3HVJ - chain A; structure by X-ray diffraction, 1.79 A resolution.

Chain A:
Name: Catechol O-methyltransferase
From: Rattus norvegicus
Notes: EC 2.1.1.6; fragment: soluble form
UniProtKB: P22734 (COMT_RAT); numbering as in UniProt (aligned over 44-264)
Sequence (221 residues; row label = number of the first residue in the row):
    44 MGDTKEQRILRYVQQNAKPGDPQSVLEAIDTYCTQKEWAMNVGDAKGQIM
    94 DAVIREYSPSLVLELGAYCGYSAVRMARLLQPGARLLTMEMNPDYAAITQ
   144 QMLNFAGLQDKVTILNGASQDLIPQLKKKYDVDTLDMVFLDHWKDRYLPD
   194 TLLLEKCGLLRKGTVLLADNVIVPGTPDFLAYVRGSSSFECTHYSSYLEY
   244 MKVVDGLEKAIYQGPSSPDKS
Not modelled in the structure: 44-45, 259-264
Bound ions: Mg2+: Asp184, Asp212, Asn213 (together with catechol-type)
Small-molecule neighbours: catechol-type (705; N-[(E)-3-[(2R,3S,4R,5R)-3,4-dihydroxy-5-(6-propylaminopurin-9-yl)oxolan-2-yl]prop-2-enyl]-5-(4-fluorophenyl)-2,3-dihydroxy-benzamide): Trp81, Met83, Lys89, Gly109, Tyr111, Met132, Glu133, Met134, Asn135, Tyr138, Gly160, Ala161, Ser162, Gln163, Asp184, His185, Trp186, Lys187, Arg189, Asp212, Asn213, Val216, Pro217, Leu241, Glu242

In short:
Bound to chain A: catechol-type. Asp184, Asp212 and Asn213 form the Mg2+ site.
Chain A is Catechol O-methyltransferase (Rattus norvegicus); the structure, Rat catechol O-methyltransferase
in complex with a catechol-type, N6-propyladenine-containing bisubstrate inhibitor, was determined by X-ray
diffraction (same publication as 3HVH, 3HVI and 3HVK).
